9UXD - chains L and K of the 9 polymer chains in the assembly; structure by electron microscopy, 3.03 A resolution.

== Chain L (and K) ==
Name: Antibody KXD355, light chain
From: Homo sapiens
Notes: antibody fragment or engineered binder; chain K of this document is another copy of the same molecule, construct and numbering; everything in this record applies to it too
Amino-acid sequence (211 residues; row label = number of the first residue in the row):
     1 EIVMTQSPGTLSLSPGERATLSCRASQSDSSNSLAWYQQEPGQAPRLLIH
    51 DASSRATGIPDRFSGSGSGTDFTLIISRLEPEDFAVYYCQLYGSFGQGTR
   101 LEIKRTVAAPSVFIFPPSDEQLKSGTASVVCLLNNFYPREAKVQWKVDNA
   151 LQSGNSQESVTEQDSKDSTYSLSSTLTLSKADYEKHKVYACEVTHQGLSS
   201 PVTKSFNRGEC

== Interface between chain L and chain K ==
Contacting residue pairs (6):
  T70(L) with Q27(K)
  D71(L) with E1(K)
  S199(L) with Q152(K), hydrogen bond (backbone-side chain); N155(K), hydrogen bond (backbone-side chain)
  S200(L) with Q152(K), hydrogen bond
  P201(L) with Q152(K)
Interface residues without a listed pair, chain L (6 interface residues in all): L198
Interface residues without a listed pair, chain K (5 interface residues in all): S153

== Overview ==
6 residues of chain L and 5 residues of chain K are in contact; the contacts include 3 hydrogen bonds. Polar
pairs include S199(L)-Q152(K), S199(L)-N155(K) and S200(L)-Q152(K).
Both chains are Antibody KXD355, light chain (Homo sapiens). Entry 9UXD (SARS-CoV2 Spike protein with Fab
fragment antibody KXD355,state1) was determined by electron microscopy (same publication as 9UXE).
